6JAW - chain A; structure by X-ray diffraction, 1.98 A resolution.

# Chain A
Molecule: Group II chitinase
Organism: Ostrinia furnacalis
Notes: EC 3.2.1.14
UniProtKB: A0A221ZS22 (A0A221ZS22_OSTFU); aligned to UniProt positions 1606-2004 over residues 1606-2004
Chain sequence (389 residues; row label = number of the first residue in the row; note: 10 numbers in that range are skipped by the numbering (no residue carries them; nothing is unmodelled there)):
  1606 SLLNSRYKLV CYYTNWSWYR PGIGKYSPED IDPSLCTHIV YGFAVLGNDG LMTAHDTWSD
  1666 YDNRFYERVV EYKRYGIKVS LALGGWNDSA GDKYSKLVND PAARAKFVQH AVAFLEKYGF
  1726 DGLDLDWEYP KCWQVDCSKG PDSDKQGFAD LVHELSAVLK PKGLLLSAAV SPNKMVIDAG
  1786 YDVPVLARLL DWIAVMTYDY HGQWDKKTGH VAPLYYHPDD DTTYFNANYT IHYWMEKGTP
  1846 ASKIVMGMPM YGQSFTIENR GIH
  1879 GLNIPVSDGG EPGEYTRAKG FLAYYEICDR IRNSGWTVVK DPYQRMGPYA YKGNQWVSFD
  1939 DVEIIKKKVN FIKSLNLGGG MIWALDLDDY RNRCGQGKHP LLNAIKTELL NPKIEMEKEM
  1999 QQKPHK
Disordered / not traced: 1993-2004
Disulfide bonds: Cys1616-Cys1641, Cys1737-Cys1742, Cys1906-Cys1972
Glycans and other covalent adducts: N-acetylglucosamine (NAG) linked to Asn1833
Residues lining bound ligands: BBO (2-[3-(morpholin-4-yl)propyl]-1H-benzo[de]isoquinoline-1,3(2H)-dione): Trp1691, Glu1733, Val1740, Tyr1803, Asp1804, Trp1809, Tyr1856, Gln1858, Phe1899, Trp1961
What the authors report for this chain:
  - binding site for BBO: Asp1804, Trp1961

# In short
Bound to chain A: compound BBO. Covalently linked N-acetylglucosamine: at Asn1833. From the paper: a binding
site for BBO at Asp1804 and Trp1961.
Chain A is Group II chitinase (Ostrinia furnacalis); the structure, Crystal structure of Ostrinia furnacalis
Group II chitinase catalytic domain 1 in complex with a napthalimide ..., was determined by X-ray diffraction
together with 6JAV, 6JAX and 6JAY from the same study.
